Entry 5YDV (X-ray diffraction, 1.75 A resolution); this record covers chain A.

[Chain A]
Name: Cell density-dependent motility repressor
Organism: Salmonella typhimurium
UniProt: A0A0J5DK07 (A0A0J5DK07_SALTM); residues 97-302 here = UniProt positions 97-302
Amino-acid sequence (209 residues; each row starts with the number of its first residue):
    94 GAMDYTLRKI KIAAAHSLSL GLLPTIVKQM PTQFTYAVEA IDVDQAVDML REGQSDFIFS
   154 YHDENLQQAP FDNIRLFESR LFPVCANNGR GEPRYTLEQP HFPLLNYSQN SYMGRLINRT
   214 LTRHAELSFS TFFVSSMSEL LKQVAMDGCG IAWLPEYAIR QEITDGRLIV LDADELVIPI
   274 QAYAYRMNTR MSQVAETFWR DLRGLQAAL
Differences from the reference sequence: expression tag (94-96)
Ligand contacts: hypochlorous acid (8TR): Ala108, His109, Ser110, Tyr154, Ser204, Tyr205, Met206
From the paper describing this entry:
  - binding site for hypochlorous acid: Ser110, Tyr205, Met206

[In short]
Chain A binds hypochlorous acid. The paper reports a binding site for hypochlorous acid at Ser110, Tyr205 and
Met206.
Chain A is Cell density-dependent motility repressor (Salmonella typhimurium); the structure, Regulatory
domain of HypT from Salmonella typhimurium complexed with HOCl (HOCl-bound form), was determined by X-ray
diffraction, deposited together with 5YDO, 5YDW, 5YER and 5YEZ.
